PDB entry 8JXN | electron microscopy, 3.20 A resolution | chains E and C of the 12 polymer chains in the assembly

== Chain E (and C) ==
Protein: Methylcrotonoyl-CoA carboxylase subunit alpha, mitochondrial
Organism: Homo sapiens
Notes: EC 6.4.1.4; chain C of this document is another copy of the same molecule, construct and numbering; everything in this record applies to it too
Reference sequence: Q96RQ3 (MCCA_HUMAN); numbering as in UniProt (aligned over 1-725)
Sequence (725 residues; numbered 1 to 725; the number before each row is that of its first residue):
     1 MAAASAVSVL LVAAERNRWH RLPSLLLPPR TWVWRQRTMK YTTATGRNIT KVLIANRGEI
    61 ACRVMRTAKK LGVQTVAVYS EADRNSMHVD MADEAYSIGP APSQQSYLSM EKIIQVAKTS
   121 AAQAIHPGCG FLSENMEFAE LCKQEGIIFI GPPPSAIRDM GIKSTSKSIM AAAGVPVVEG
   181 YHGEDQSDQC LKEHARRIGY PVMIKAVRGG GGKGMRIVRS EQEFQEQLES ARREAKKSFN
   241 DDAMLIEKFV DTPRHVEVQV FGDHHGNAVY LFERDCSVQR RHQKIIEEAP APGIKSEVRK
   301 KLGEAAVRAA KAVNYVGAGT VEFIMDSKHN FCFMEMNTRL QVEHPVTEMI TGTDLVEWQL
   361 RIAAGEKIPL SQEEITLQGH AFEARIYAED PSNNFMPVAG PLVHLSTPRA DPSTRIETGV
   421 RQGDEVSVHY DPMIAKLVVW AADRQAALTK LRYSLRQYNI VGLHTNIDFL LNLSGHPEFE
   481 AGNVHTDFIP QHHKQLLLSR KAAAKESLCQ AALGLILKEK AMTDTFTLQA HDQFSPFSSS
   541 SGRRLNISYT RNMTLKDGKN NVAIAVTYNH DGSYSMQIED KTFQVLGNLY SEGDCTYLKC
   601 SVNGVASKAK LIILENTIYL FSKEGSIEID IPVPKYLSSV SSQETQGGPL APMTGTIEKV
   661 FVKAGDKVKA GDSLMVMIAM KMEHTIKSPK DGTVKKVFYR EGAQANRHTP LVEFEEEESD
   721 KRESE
Unresolved in the structure: 1-46, 183-246, 718-725 (chain C: 1-57, 74-123, 180-248, 718-725)

== Chain E / chain C interface ==
Contacting residue pairs (11; chain E residue first):
  G72(E) - T449(C)
  Y79(E) - G604(C)  hydrogen bond (side chain-backbone)
  D90(E) - K599(C)  salt bridge
  D90(E) - K608(C)  hydrogen bond (backbone-side chain)
  E94(E) - A606(C)
  E94(E) - E624(C)
  A95(E) - G604(C)
  A95(E) - V605(C)
  A95(E) - A606(C)  hydrogen bond (backbone-backbone)
  Y96(E) - V605(C)  hydrophobic
  S97(E) - G604(C)
Other interface residues (no listed pair), chain E (11 interface residues in all): N48, K70, Q74, D93
Other interface residues (no listed pair), chain C (11 interface residues in all): Q445, K450, S607, K623

== Summary ==
Chain E and chain C each contribute 11 residues to their interface; the contacts include 3 hydrogen bonds and
1 salt bridge. Polar pairs include D90(E)-K599(C), Y79(E)-G604(C) and D90(E)-K608(C).
Both chains are Methylcrotonoyl-CoA carboxylase subunit alpha, mitochondrial (Homo sapiens). Entry 8JXN (Human
3-methylcrotonyl-CoA carboxylase in BCCP-H1 state with MCoA) was determined by electron microscopy (same
publication as 7YBU, 8J4Z, 8J78, 8J7D, 8JAK, 8JAW and 3 further entries).
